PDB entry 1E79 | X-ray diffraction, 2.40 A resolution | chains B and G of the 9 polymer chains in the assembly

# Chain B
Name: ATP synthase alpha chain heart isoform
Organism: Bos taurus
Notes: EC 3.6.1.34
UniProt: P19483 (ATP0_BOVIN); residues 1-510 here correspond to UniProt positions 44-553 (UniProt number = residue number + 43)
Chain sequence (510 residues; row label = number of the first residue in the row):
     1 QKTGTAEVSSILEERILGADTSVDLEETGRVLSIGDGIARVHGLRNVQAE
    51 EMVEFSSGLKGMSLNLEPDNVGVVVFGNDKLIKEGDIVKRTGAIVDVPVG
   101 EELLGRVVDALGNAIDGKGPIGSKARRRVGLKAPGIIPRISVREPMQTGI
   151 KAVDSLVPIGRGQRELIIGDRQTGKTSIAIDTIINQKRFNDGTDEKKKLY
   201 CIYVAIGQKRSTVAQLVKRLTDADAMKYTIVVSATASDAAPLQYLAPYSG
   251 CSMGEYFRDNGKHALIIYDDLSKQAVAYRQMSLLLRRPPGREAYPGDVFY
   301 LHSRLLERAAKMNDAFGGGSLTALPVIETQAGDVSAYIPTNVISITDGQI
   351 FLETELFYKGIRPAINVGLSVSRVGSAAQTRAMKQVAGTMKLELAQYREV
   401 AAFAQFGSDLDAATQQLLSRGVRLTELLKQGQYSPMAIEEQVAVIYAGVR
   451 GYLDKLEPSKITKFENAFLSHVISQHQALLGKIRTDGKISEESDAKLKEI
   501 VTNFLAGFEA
Disordered / not traced: 1-18
Differences from the reference sequence: cloning artifact (481)
Ion coordination: Mg2+: Thr176 (together with ADP)
Residues lining bound ligands: ADP (adenosine-5'-diphosphate): Asp170, Arg171, Gln172, Thr173, Gly174, Lys175, Thr176, Ser177, Phe357, Arg362, Pro363, Gln430, Gly431, Gln432
Curated features (UniProtKB/Swiss-Prot):
  - binding site (ATP): Gln172, Gly174, Lys175, Thr176, Ser177, Gln430, Gln432
  - binding site (Mg(2+)): Thr176, Asp269
  - site: Ser370 (Required for activity)
  - modified residue: Gln1 (Pyrrolidone carboxylic acid), Ser10 (Phosphoserine), Ser22 (Phosphoserine), Ser33 (Phosphoserine), Ser63 (Phosphoserine), Lys80 (N6-acetyllysine), Lys83 (N6-acetyllysine), Lys89 (N6-acetyllysine), Thr91 (Phosphothreonine), Lys118 (N6-acetyllysine), Ser123 (Phosphoserine), Lys124 (N6-acetyllysine), Ser141 (Phosphoserine), Arg161 (Omega-N-methylarginine), Lys187 (N6-acetyllysine), Lys196 (N6-acetyllysine), Lys197 (N6-acetyllysine), Lys218 (N6-acetyllysine), Lys262 (N6-acetyllysine), Lys384 (N6-acetyllysine) and 6 more in UniProt
  - glycosylation: Ser33 (O-linked (GlcNAc) serine)

# Chain G
Name: ATP synthase gamma chain
Organism: Bos taurus
Notes: EC 3.6.1.34
UniProt: P05631 (ATPG_BOVIN); residues 1-272 here correspond to UniProt positions 26-297 (UniProt number = residue number + 25)
Chain sequence (272 residues; row label = number of the first residue in the row):
     1 ATLKDITRRLKSIKNIQKITKSMKMVAAAKYARAERELKPARVYGVGSLA
    51 LYEKADIKTPEDKKKHLIIGVSSDRGLCGAIHSSVAKQMKSEAANLAAAG
   101 KEVKIIGVGDKIRSILHRTHSDQFLVTFKEVGRRPPTFGDASVIALELLN
   151 SGYEFDEGSIIFNRFRSVISYKTEEKPIFSLDTISSAESMSIYDDIDADV
   201 LRNYQEYSLANIIYYSLKESTTSEQSARMTAMDNASKNASEMIDKLTLTF
   251 NRTRQAVITKELIEIISGAAAL
Disordered / not traced: 62-66, 97-100
Curated features (UniProtKB/Swiss-Prot):
  - modified residue: Lys14 (N6-acetyllysine), Lys24 (N6-succinyllysine), Lys30 (N6-acetyllysine), Lys90 (N6-acetyllysine), Ser121 (Phosphoserine), Lys129 (N6-acetyllysine), Lys172 (N6-acetyllysine), Lys245 (N6-succinyllysine)

# How chain B and chain G interact
Contacting residue pairs (5):
  Pro289(B) with Ile263(G), hydrophobic
  Ala331(B) with Leu248(G), hydrophobic
  Asp333(B) with Arg252(G), salt bridge
  Asp409(B) with Ser167(G); Ile169(G)
Interface residues without a listed pair, chain B (7 interface residues in all): Glu292, Ala293, Phe406
Interface residues without a listed pair, chain G (6 interface residues in all): Thr259

# Overview
Chain B and chain G form an interface of 7 and 6 residues respectively, with 1 salt bridge. The salt-bridged
pair is Asp333(B)-Arg252(G). Chain B binds ADP. UniProt lists 7 ATP-binding residues and Mg2+-binding residues
Thr176(B) and Asp269(B) on chain B.
Here chain B is ATP synthase alpha chain heart isoform and chain G is ATP synthase gamma chain, both from Bos
taurus. Entry 1E79 (Bovine F1-ATPase inhibited by DCCD (dicyclohexylcarbodiimide)) was determined by X-ray
diffraction.
